PDB entry 4J2X | X-ray diffraction, 2.85 A resolution | chains A and H of the 4 polymer chains in the assembly

# Chain A
Name: Recombining binding protein suppressor of hairless
Source organism: Mus musculus
Notes: fragment: Core domain
UniProt: P31266 (SUH_MOUSE); numbering as in UniProt (aligned over 53-474)
Chain sequence (427 residues; row label = number of the first residue in the row):
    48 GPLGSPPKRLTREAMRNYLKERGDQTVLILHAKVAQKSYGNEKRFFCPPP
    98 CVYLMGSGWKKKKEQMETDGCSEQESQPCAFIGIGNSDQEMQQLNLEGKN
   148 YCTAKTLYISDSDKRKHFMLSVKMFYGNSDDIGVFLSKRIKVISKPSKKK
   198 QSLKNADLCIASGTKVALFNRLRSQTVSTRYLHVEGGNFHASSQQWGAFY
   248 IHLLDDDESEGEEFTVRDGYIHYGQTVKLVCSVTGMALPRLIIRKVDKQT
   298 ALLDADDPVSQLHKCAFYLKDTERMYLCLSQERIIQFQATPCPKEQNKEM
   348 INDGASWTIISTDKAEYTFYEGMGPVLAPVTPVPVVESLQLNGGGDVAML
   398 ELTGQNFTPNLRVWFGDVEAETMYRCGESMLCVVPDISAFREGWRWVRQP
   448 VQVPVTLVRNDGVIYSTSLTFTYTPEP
Unresolved in the structure: 48-52, 473-474
Construct notes: expression tag (48-52); engineered mutation Thr115 (Arg in P31266)
Reported in the primary citation:
  - mutagenesis - V263R (1.6fold): unchanged binding to Four and a half LIM domains protein 1
  - mutagenesis - Q333R (4.3fold): decreased binding to Four and a half LIM domains protein 1
  - mutagenesis - F261R: abolished binding to tetrapeptide -VWWP- of KyoT2
  - mutagenesis - F261R, A284R: decreased signaling with Four and a half LIM domains protein 1
  - mutagenesis - V263R, Q333R: unchanged signaling with Four and a half LIM domains protein 1

# Chain H
Molecule: 15-nt DNA strand
Sequence (15 nucleotides; row label = number of the first residue in the row):
     1 TTACTGTGGGAAAGA

# Interface between chain A and chain H
Pairs across the interface (18):
  Lys90(A) with DT7(H), salt bridge to the phosphate
  Arg91(A) with DG8(H), base contact; DG9(H), hydrogen bond to the base
  Phe92(A) with DT7(H), phosphate contact; DG8(H), hydrogen bond to the phosphate
  Lys192(A) with DA11(H), base contact; DA12(H), base contact
  Lys195(A) with DA11(H), salt bridge to the phosphate
  Arg218(A) with DG8(H), salt bridge to the phosphate; DG9(H), salt bridge to the phosphate
  Ser221(A) with DT7(H), base contact; DG8(H), sugar contact; DG9(H), hydrogen bond to the sugar
  Thr223(A) with DT7(H), phosphate contact; DG8(H), hydrogen bond to the phosphate
  Lys295(A) with DG10(H), sugar contact; DA11(H), salt bridge to the phosphate
  Lys311(A) with DG10(H), salt bridge to the phosphate
Interface residues without a listed pair, chain A (13 interface residues in all): Glu89, Cys94, Gln222

# In short
The interface between chain A and chain H involves 13 residues on one side and 6 on the other, with 4 hydrogen
bonds and 6 salt bridges. Polar contacts include Arg91(A)-DG9(H), Ser221(A)-DG9(H) and Phe92(A)-DG8(H). From
the paper: F261R and A284R of chain A reduce signaling with Four and a half LIM domains protein 1; Q333R of
chain A reduces binding to Four and a half LIM domains protein 1.
Here chain A is Recombining binding protein suppressor of hairless (Mus musculus) and chain H is a 15-nt DNA
strand. Entry 4J2X (CSL (RBP-Jk) with corepressor KyoT2 bound to DNA) was determined by X-ray diffraction.
